Entry 9ESZ (X-ray diffraction, 2.42 A resolution); this record covers chains A and B.

== Chain A ==
Molecule: Cyclin-dependent kinase 2
From: Homo sapiens
Notes: EC 2.7.11.22
UniProtKB: P24941 (CDK2_HUMAN); numbering as in UniProt (aligned over 1-298)
Chain sequence (302 residues; numbered -3 to 298; the number before each row is that of its first residue; numbers below 1 keep their minus sign (Gly-3 is residue -3)):
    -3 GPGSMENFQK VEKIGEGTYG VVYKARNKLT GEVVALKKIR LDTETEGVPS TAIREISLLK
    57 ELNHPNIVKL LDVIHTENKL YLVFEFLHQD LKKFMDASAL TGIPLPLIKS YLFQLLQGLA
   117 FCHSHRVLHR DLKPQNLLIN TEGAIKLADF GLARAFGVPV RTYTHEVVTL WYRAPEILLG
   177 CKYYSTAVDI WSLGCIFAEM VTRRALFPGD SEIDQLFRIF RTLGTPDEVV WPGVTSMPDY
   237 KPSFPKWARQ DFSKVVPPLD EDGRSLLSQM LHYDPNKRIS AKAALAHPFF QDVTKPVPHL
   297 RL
Disordered / not traced: 293-298
Modified positions: Thr160 (phosphothreonine; TPO)
Differences from the reference sequence: expression tag (-3 to 0)
Ligand contacts: 5-iodanylpyrimidine (HGW): Ile10, Val18, Ala31, Val64, Phe80, Glu81, Phe82, Leu83, Leu134
Swiss-Prot annotation at these positions:
  - active site: Asp127 (Proton acceptor)
  - binding site (ATP): Ile10 to Val18, Lys33, Glu81 to Leu83, Asp86, Lys129 to Asn132, Asp145
  - binding site (Mg(2+)): Asn132, Asp145
  - site (CDK7 binding): Lys9, Lys88, Lys89, Leu166
  - modified residue: Met1 (N-acetylmethionine), Lys6 (N6-acetyllysine), Thr14 (Phosphothreonine), Tyr15 (Phosphotyrosine), Tyr19 (Phosphotyrosine), Thr160 (Phosphothreonine)
  - natural variant: Pro45 (P45L: In a glioblastoma multiforme sample)
  - mutagenesis: Lys9 (K9F: Reduced phosphorylation by CAK), Thr14 (T14A: 2-fold increase in activity), Tyr15 (Y15F: 2-fold increase in activity), Lys88 to Lys89 (Reduced phosphorylation by CAK), Thr160 (T160A: Abolishes activity), Leu166 (L166R: Reduced phosphorylation by CAK and reduced kinase activity)

== Chain B ==
Molecule: Cyclin-A2
From: Bos taurus
UniProtKB: P30274 (CCNA2_BOVIN); residues 172-432 here correspond to UniProt positions 170-430 (UniProt number = residue number - 2)
Chain sequence (268 residues; numbered 171 to 438; the number before each row is that of its first residue):
   171 GVNEVPDYHE DIHTYLREME VKCKPKVGYM KKQPDITNSM RAILVDWLVE VGEEYKLQNE
   231 TLHLAVNYID RFLSSMSVLR GKLQLVGTAA MLLASKFEEI YPPEVAEFVY ITDDTYTKKQ
   291 VLRMEHLVLK VLAFDLAAPT INQFLTQYFL HQQPANCKVE SLAMFLGELS LIDADPYLKY
   351 LPSVIAAAAF HLALYTVTGQ SWPESLVQKT GYTLETLKPC LLDLHQTYLR APQHAQQSIR
   411 EKYKNSKYHG VSLLNPPETL NVHHHHHH
Disordered / not traced: 433-438
Differences from the reference sequence: expression tag (171, 433-438)

== How chain A and chain B interact ==
Contacting residue pairs (79; chain A residue first):
  Thr41(A) - Lys288(B)  hydrogen bond (backbone-side chain)
  Thr41(A) - Leu292(B)
  Glu42(A) - Lys266(B)  hydrogen bond (backbone-side chain)
  Glu42(A) - Glu274(B)
  Glu42(A) - Val275(B)  hydrogen bond (side chain-backbone)
  Glu42(A) - Lys288(B)  salt bridge
  Gly43(A) - Lys266(B)
  Gly43(A) - Leu292(B)
  Gly43(A) - Glu295(B)
  Val44(A) - Lys266(B)  hydrogen bond (backbone-side chain)
  Val44(A) - Glu295(B)  hydrogen bond (backbone-side chain)
  Val44(A) - Leu299(B)  hydrophobic
  Ser46(A) - Lys266(B)
  Ile49(A) - Leu263(B)  hydrophobic
  Ile49(A) - Lys266(B)
  Ile49(A) - Leu306(B)  hydrophobic
  Arg50(A) - Lys266(B)
  Arg50(A) - Phe267(B)  hydrogen bond (side chain-backbone)
  Arg50(A) - Glu269(B)  hydrogen bond (side chain-backbone)
  Ile52(A) - Phe304(B)  hydrophobic
  Ser53(A) - Phe267(B)
  Ser53(A) - Phe304(B)
  Ser53(A) - Leu306(B)
  Lys56(A) - Ala303(B)  hydrogen bond (side chain-backbone)
  Glu57(A) - Tyr185(B)  hydrogen bond
  Glu57(A) - Asp305(B)
  Glu57(A) - Ala307(B)
  Val69(A) - Phe304(B)  hydrophobic
  His71(A) - His296(B)  hydrogen bond
  His71(A) - Phe304(B)
  Thr72(A) - His296(B)  hydrogen bond (backbone-side chain)
  Glu73(A) - Arg293(B)  salt bridge
  Ala116(A) - Tyr178(B)
  His119(A) - Tyr178(B)
  His119(A) - Ile182(B)
  Ser120(A) - Tyr178(B)
  Ser120(A) - Asp181(B)  hydrogen bond
  Ser120(A) - Ile182(B)
  His121(A) - Tyr185(B)
  Arg122(A) - Ile182(B)
  Arg122(A) - Tyr185(B)
  Arg122(A) - Leu186(B)
  Arg122(A) - Ala307(B)  hydrogen bond (side chain-backbone)
  Arg122(A) - Gln313(B)  hydrogen bond
  Arg150(A) - Glu268(B)  salt bridge
  Arg150(A) - Glu269(B)
  Arg150(A) - Ile270(B)
  Ala151(A) - Phe267(B)  hydrophobic
  Phe152(A) - Val175(B)  hydrophobic
  Phe152(A) - Ile182(B)  hydrophobic
  Val154(A) - Glu174(B)
  Val154(A) - Val175(B)  hydrophobic
  Val154(A) - Thr316(B)  hydrogen bond (backbone-side chain)
  Val154(A) - Gln317(B)  hydrogen bond (backbone-backbone)
  Pro155(A) - Asn173(B)
  Pro155(A) - Thr316(B)
  Val156(A) - Asn173(B)  hydrogen bond (backbone-backbone)
  Arg157(A) - Gln228(B)  hydrogen bond
  Arg157(A) - Glu230(B)
  Arg157(A) - Glu268(B)  salt bridge
  Thr158(A) - Ile270(B)
  Tyr159(A) - Ile270(B)
  Thr160(A) - Glu269(B)
  Thr160(A) - Ile270(B)
  Tyr179(A) - Asn173(B)
  Ser181(A) - Val172(B)  hydrogen bond (side chain-backbone)
  Ser181(A) - Asn173(B)
  Ser181(A) - Val175(B)
  Thr182(A) - Val172(B)
  Thr182(A) - Val175(B)
  Pro271(A) - Val172(B)
  Asn272(A) - Gly171(B)
  Asn272(A) - Val172(B)  hydrogen bond (side chain-backbone)
  Ser276(A) - Asp177(B)  hydrogen bond
  Ser276(A) - Tyr178(B)
  Ala277(A) - Tyr178(B)  hydrogen bond (backbone-side chain)
  Lys278(A) - Asp177(B)  hydrogen bond (side chain-backbone)
  Lys278(A) - Tyr178(B)  hydrogen bond (backbone-side chain)
  Lys278(A) - Asp181(B)  salt bridge
Also at the interface, not in a pair above, chain A (44 interface residues in all): Leu37, Leu54, Leu76, Tyr180, Ala183, Ala279
Also at the interface, not in a pair above, chain B (39 interface residues in all): His179, Ala276, Ala308, Leu320

== Summary ==
The interface between chain A and chain B involves 44 residues on one side and 39 on the other, with 24
hydrogen bonds and 5 salt bridges. Polar pairs include Glu42(A)-Lys288(B), Glu73(A)-Arg293(B) and
Arg150(A)-Glu268(B). Ligands of chain A: 5-iodanylpyrimidine.
Chain A is Cyclin-dependent kinase 2 (Homo sapiens) and chain B is Cyclin-A2 (Bos taurus); the structure,
CDK2-cyclin A in complex with FragLite 14, was determined by X-ray diffraction together with 9ESJ, 9ESK, 9ESL,
9ESN, 9ESO, 9ESP and 21 further entries from the same study.
